6HZ6 - chains A and F of the 14 polymer chains in the assembly; structure by electron microscopy, 4.30 A resolution (low resolution: residue-level contacts below are approximate; hydrogen-bond / salt-bridge calls are withheld).

== Chain A (and F) ==
Molecule: 5-methylcytosine-specific restriction enzyme B
From: Escherichia coli (strain K12)
Notes: EC 3.1.21.-; chain F of this document is another copy of the same molecule, construct and numbering; everything in this record applies to it too
UniProtKB: P15005 (MCRB_ECOLI), isoform P15005-2; residues 162-459 here correspond to UniProt positions 1-298 (UniProt number = residue number - 161)
Chain sequence (307 residues; row label = number of the first residue in the row):
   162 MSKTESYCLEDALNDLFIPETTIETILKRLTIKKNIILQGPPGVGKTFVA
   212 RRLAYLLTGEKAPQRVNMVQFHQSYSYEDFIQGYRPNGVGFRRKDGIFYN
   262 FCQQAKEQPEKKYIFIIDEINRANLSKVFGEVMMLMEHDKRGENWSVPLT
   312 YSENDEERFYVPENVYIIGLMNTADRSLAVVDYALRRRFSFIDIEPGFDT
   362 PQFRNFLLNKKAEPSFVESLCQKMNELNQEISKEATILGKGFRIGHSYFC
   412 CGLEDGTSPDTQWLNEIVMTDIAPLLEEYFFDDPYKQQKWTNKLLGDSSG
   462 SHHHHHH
Disordered / not traced: 162-167, 458-468 (chain F: 162-172, 458-468)
Sequence notes: expression tag (460-468)
Ion coordination: Mg2+: Thr208 (together with GMP-PNP)
Ligand contacts:
  - GDP (guanosine-5'-diphosphate): Glu298, Asp300, Lys301, Arg348
  - GMP-PNP (GNP; phosphoaminophosphonic acid-guanylate ester): Asp176, Leu177, Phe178, Pro202, Pro203, Gly204, Val205, Gly206, Lys207, Thr208, Phe209, Asp279, Glu280, Asn333, Phe367, His407, Ser408, Cys411, Cys412
From the paper describing this entry:
  - mutagenesis - R348A: decreased catalytic activity
  - mutagenesis - R283A: abolished catalytic activity on GTP (citing earlier work)

== How chain A and chain F interact ==
Residue-residue contacts (33; chain A residue first):
  Arg190(A) - Pro435(F)
  Ile193(A) - Thr431(F)
  Lys194(A) - Thr431(F)
  Lys194(A) - Asp432(F)
  Tyr245(A) - Pro247(F)
  Asn285(A) - Gln234(F)
  Ser287(A) - His233(F)
  Ser287(A) - Gln234(F)
  Ser287(A) - Ser235(F)
  Lys288(A) - Ser235(F)
  Gly291(A) - His233(F)
  Glu292(A) - His233(F)
  Met294(A) - Gln231(F)
  Met294(A) - His233(F)
  Met295(A) - Gln231(F)
  Glu298(A) - Gln231(F)
  Thr311(A) - Asp240(F)
  Thr311(A) - Arg246(F)
  Thr311(A) - Lys255(F)
  Ser313(A) - Lys255(F)
  Val342(A) - Ser338(F)
  Tyr344(A) - Glu280(F)
  Tyr344(A) - Arg283(F)
  Tyr344(A) - Asn333(F)
  Tyr344(A) - Asp336(F)
  Arg347(A) - Asp336(F)
  Arg347(A) - Arg337(F)
  Arg347(A) - Ser338(F)
  Arg347(A) - Glu439(F)
  Arg348(A) - Asn333(F)
  Arg349(A) - Gln231(F)
  Phe352(A) - Glu439(F)
  Asp354(A) - Glu438(F)
Other interface residues (no listed pair), chain A (22 interface residues in all): Phe252
Other interface residues (no listed pair), chain F (24 interface residues in all): Met229, Asn248, Gly249, Phe252, Met430

== Overview ==
22 residues of chain A and 24 residues of chain F are in contact. Ligands of chain A: GMP-PNP and GDP. From
the paper: R348A of chain A reduces catalytic activity; R283A of chain A abolishes catalytic activity on GTP.
Both chains are 5-methylcytosine-specific restriction enzyme B (Escherichia coli (strain K12)). Entry 6HZ6
(Structure of McrBC without DNA binding domains (Class 2)) was determined by electron microscopy together with
6HZ4, 6HZ5, 6HZ7, 6HZ8 and 6HZ9 from the same study.
